7LJ9 - chains A and D of the 4 polymer chains in the assembly; structure by electron microscopy, 3.00 A resolution.

[Chain A (and D)]
Name: ATP-citrate synthase
From: Homo sapiens
Notes: EC 2.3.3.8; chain D of this document is another copy of the same molecule, construct and numbering; everything in this record applies to it too
UniProtKB: P53396 (ACLY_HUMAN); numbering as in UniProt (aligned over 1-1101)
Chain sequence (1101 residues; numbered 1 to 1101; the number before each row is that of its first residue):
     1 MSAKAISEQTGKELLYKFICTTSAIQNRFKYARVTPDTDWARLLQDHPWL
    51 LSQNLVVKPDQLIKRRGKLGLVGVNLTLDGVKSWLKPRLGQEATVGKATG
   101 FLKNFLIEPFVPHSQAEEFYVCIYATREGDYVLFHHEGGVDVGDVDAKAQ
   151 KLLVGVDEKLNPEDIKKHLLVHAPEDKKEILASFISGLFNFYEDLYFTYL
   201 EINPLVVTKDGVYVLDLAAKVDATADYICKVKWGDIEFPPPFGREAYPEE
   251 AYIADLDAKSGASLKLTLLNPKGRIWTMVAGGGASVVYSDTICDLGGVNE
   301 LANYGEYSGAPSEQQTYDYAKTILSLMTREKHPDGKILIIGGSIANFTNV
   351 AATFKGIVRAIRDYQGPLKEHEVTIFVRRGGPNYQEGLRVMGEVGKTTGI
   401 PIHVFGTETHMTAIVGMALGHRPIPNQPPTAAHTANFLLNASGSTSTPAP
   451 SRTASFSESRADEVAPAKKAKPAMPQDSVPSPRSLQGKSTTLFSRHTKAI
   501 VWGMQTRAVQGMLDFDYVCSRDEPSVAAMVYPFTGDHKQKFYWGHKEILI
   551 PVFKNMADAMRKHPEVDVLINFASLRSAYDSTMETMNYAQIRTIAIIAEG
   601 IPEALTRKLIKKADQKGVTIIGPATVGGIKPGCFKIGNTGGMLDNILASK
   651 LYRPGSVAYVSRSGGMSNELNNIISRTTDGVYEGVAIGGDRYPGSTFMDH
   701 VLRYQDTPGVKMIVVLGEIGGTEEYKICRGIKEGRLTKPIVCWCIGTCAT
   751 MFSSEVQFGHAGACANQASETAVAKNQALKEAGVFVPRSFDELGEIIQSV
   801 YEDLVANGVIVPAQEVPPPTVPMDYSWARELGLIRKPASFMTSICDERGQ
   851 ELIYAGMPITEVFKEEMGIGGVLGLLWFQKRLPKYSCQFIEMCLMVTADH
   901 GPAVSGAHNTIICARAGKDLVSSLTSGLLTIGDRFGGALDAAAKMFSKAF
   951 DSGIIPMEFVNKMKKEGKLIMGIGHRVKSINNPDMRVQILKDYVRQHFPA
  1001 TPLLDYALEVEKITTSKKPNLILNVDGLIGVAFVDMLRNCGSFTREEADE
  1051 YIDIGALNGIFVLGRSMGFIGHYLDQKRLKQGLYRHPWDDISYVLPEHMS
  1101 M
Unresolved in the structure: 1-820, 1100-1101 (chain D: 1, 426-486, 752-760, 1100-1101)
Residues lining bound ligands: oxaloacetate ion (OAA): His-900, Val-904, Phe-935, Gly-936, Asp-1026, Phe-1061, Arg-1065
Curated features (UniProtKB/Swiss-Prot):
  - active site: His-760 (Tele-phosphohistidine intermediate)
  - binding site (ATP): Lys-58, Arg-66, Gly-67, Pro-109, Val-111, Glu-118, Asp-216
  - binding site (Mg(2+)): Asp-257, Ser-260, Ala-262
  - binding site (citrate): Gly-309, Asn-346, Thr-348, Tyr-364, Arg-379
  - binding site (CoA): Leu-779 to Ser-789
  - modified residue: Tyr-131 (Phosphotyrosine), Ser-263 (Phosphoserine), Thr-447 (Phosphothreonine), Ser-451 (Phosphoserine), Ser-455 (Phosphoserine), Ser-459 (Phosphoserine), Ser-481 (Phosphoserine), Lys-540 (N6-acetyllysine), Lys-546 (N6-acetyllysine), Lys-554 (N6-acetyllysine), Thr-639 (Phosphothreonine), Ser-663 (Phosphoserine), Tyr-682 (Phosphotyrosine), Ser-839 (Phosphoserine), Lys-948 (N6-acetyllysine), Lys-968 (N6-acetyllysine), Lys-978 (N6-acetyllysine), Lys-1077 (N6-acetyllysine), Ser-1100 (Phosphoserine)
  - cross-link (Glycyl lysine isopeptide (Lys-Gly)): Lys-540 (interchain with G-Cter in ubiquitin), Lys-546 (interchain with G-Cter in ubiquitin), Lys-554 (interchain with G-Cter in ubiquitin)
  - mutagenesis: Lys-540 (K540R/Q: Decreased acetylation and increased de novo lipid synthesis; when associated with R,Q-546 and R,Q-554. Abolished ubiquitination by the BCR(KLHL25)complex; when associated with R-546 and R-554), Lys-546 (K546R/Q: Decreased acetylation and increased de novo lipid synthesis; when associated with R,Q-540 and R,Q-554. Abolished ubiquitination by the BCR(KLHL25) complex ...), Lys-554 (K554R/Q: Decreased acetylation and increased de novo lipid synthesis; when associated with R,Q-540 and R,Q-546. Abolished ubiquitination by the BCR(KLHL25) complex ...), His-760 (H760A: Reduced enzyme activity)
Reported in the primary citation:
  - catalytic residues: Glu-599 (proposed by the authors, not directly observed)

[Interface between chain A and chain D]
Contacting residue pairs (77):
  Ala-838(A) / Asp-1089(D)
  Ala-838(A) / Asp-1090(D)
  Ala-838(A) / Ile-1091(D)
  Ser-839(A) / Asp-1090(D)  hydrogen bond (backbone-side chain)
  Ser-839(A) / Ile-1091(D)
  Phe-840(A) / Asp-1090(D)
  Phe-840(A) / Ile-1091(D)
  Met-841(A) / Ile-1091(D)  hydrogen bond (backbone-backbone)
  Met-841(A) / Ser-1092(D)
  Met-841(A) / Val-1094(D)  hydrophobic
  Thr-842(A) / Ile-1091(D)
  Thr-842(A) / Ser-1092(D)
  Thr-842(A) / Tyr-1093(D)
  Thr-842(A) / Val-1094(D)  hydrogen bond (backbone-backbone)
  Ser-843(A) / Val-1094(D)
  Ser-843(A) / Leu-1095(D)
  Ser-843(A) / Pro-1096(D)
  Cys-845(A) / Tyr-1093(D)
  Cys-845(A) / Leu-1095(D)
  Asp-846(A) / Leu-1095(D)
  Glu-847(A) / Arg-1085(D)  salt bridge
  Glu-847(A) / Trp-1088(D)  hydrogen bond
  Glu-847(A) / Tyr-1093(D)  hydrogen bond
  Arg-848(A) / Trp-1088(D)
  Arg-848(A) / Tyr-1093(D)
  Ile-853(A) / Leu-1095(D)  hydrophobic
  Tyr-854(A) / Leu-1095(D)
  Ala-855(A) / Leu-1095(D)
  Ala-855(A) / Pro-1096(D)
  Ala-855(A) / Met-1099(D)  hydrophobic
  Gly-856(A) / Pro-1096(D)
  Gly-856(A) / Glu-1097(D)
  Gly-856(A) / His-1098(D)
  Gly-856(A) / Met-1099(D)
  Met-857(A) / Met-1099(D)
  Gln-879(A) / Met-1099(D)
  Arg-881(A) / Met-1099(D)
  Lys-918(A) / Val-921(D)
  Ser-922(A) / Ser-922(D)
  Leu-929(A) / Leu-929(D)  hydrophobic
  Lys-1080(A) / Asp-536(D)
  Lys-1080(A) / His-537(D)
  Arg-1085(A) / Glu-847(D)  salt bridge
  Trp-1088(A) / Glu-847(D)  hydrogen bond
  Trp-1088(A) / Arg-848(D)
  Asp-1089(A) / Tyr-825(D)
  Asp-1089(A) / Arg-829(D)
  Asp-1089(A) / Ala-838(D)
  Asp-1090(A) / Ala-838(D)
  Asp-1090(A) / Ser-839(D)  hydrogen bond
  Asp-1090(A) / Phe-840(D)
  Ile-1091(A) / Ala-838(D)
  Ile-1091(A) / Ser-839(D)
  Ile-1091(A) / Phe-840(D)
  Ile-1091(A) / Met-841(D)  hydrogen bond (backbone-backbone)
  Ile-1091(A) / Thr-842(D)
  Ser-1092(A) / Met-841(D)
  Tyr-1093(A) / Thr-842(D)
  Tyr-1093(A) / Cys-845(D)
  Tyr-1093(A) / Asp-846(D)
  Tyr-1093(A) / Glu-847(D)  hydrogen bond
  Tyr-1093(A) / Arg-848(D)
  Val-1094(A) / Thr-842(D)  hydrogen bond (backbone-backbone)
  Val-1094(A) / Ser-843(D)
  Leu-1095(A) / Ser-843(D)
  Leu-1095(A) / Cys-845(D)
  Leu-1095(A) / Asp-846(D)
  Leu-1095(A) / Ile-853(D)
  Leu-1095(A) / Ala-855(D)
  Pro-1096(A) / Ser-843(D)
  Pro-1096(A) / Ala-855(D)
  Pro-1096(A) / Gly-856(D)
  His-1098(A) / Glu-861(D)  salt bridge
  Met-1099(A) / Ala-855(D)  hydrophobic
  Met-1099(A) / Met-857(D)
  Met-1099(A) / Gln-879(D)
  Met-1099(A) / Arg-881(D)
Also at the interface, not in a pair above, chain A (44 interface residues in all): Tyr-825, Arg-829, Lys-836, Pro-837, Ile-844, Leu-875, Lys-880, Asp-919, Val-921, His-1086, Glu-1097
Also at the interface, not in a pair above, chain D (45 interface residues in all): Lys-836, Pro-837, Ile-844, Tyr-854, Lys-880, Lys-918, Asp-919, His-1086

[Overview]
The interface between chain A and chain D involves 44 residues on one side and 45 on the other; the contacts
include 10 hydrogen bonds and 3 salt bridges. Polar pairs include Glu-847(A)/Arg-1085(D),
His-1098(A)/Glu-861(D) and Ser-839(A)/Asp-1090(D). Chain A binds oxaloacetate ion. From the paper: the
catalytic residue Glu-599(A).
Both chains are ATP-citrate synthase (Homo sapiens). Entry 7LJ9 (Structure of human ATP citrate lyase in
complex with acetyl-CoA and oxaloacetate) was determined by electron microscopy (same publication as 7LIW and
7LLA).
